Entry 5JH7 (X-ray diffraction, 2.25 A resolution); this record covers chains C and E of the 6 polymer chains in the assembly.

# Chain C
Protein: Tubulin alpha-1B chain
Organism: Bos taurus
UniProtKB: P81947 (TBA1B_BOVIN); numbering as in UniProt (aligned over 1-450)
Sequence (450 residues; each row starts with the number of its first residue):
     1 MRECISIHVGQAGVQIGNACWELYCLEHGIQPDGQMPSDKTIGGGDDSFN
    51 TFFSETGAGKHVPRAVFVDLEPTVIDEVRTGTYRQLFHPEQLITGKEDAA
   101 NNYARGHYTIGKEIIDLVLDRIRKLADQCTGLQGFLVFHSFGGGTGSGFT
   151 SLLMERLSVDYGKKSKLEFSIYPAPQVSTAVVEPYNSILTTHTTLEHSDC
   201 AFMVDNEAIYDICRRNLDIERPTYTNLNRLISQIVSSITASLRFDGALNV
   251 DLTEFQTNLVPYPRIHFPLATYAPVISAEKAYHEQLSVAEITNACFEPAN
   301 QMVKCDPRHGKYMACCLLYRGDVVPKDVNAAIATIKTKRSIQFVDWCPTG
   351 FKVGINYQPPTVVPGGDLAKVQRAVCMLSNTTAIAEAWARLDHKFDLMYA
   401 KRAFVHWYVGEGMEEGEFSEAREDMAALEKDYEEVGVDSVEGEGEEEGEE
Not modelled in the structure: 441-450
Metal / ion sites: Ca2+: Asp-39, Thr-41, Gly-44, Glu-55
Small-molecule neighbours:
  - 6K9 ((1S,3S,6S,9S,12S,14R,16R,18S,20R,21R,22S,26R,29S,31R,32S,33R,35R,36S)-20-[(2S)-3-amino-2-hydroxypropyl]-21-methoxy-14-methyl-8,15-dimethylidene-2,19,30,34,37,39,40,41-octaoxanonacyclo[24.9.2.1~3,32~.1~3,33~.1~6,9~.1~12,16~.0~18,22~.0~29,36~.0~31,35~]hentetracontan-24-one (non-preferred name)): Ala-247, Leu-248, Asn-249, Val-250, Glu-254, Asn-329, Ile-332, Phe-351, Lys-352, Val-353
  - GTP (guanosine-5'-triphosphate): Val-9, Gly-10, Gln-11, Ala-12, Gln-15, Ile-16, Asp-69, Asp-98, Ala-99, Ala-100, Asn-101, Ser-140, Gly-142, Gly-143, Gly-144, Thr-145, Gly-146, Ile-171, Pro-173, Val-177, Ser-178, Thr-179, Glu-183, Asn-206, Tyr-224, Leu-227, Asn-228, Ile-231

# Chain E
Protein: Stathmin-4
Organism: Rattus norvegicus
UniProtKB: P63043 (STMN4_RAT); residues 3-145 here correspond to UniProt positions 47-189 (UniProt number = residue number + 44)
Sequence (143 residues; each row starts with the number of its first residue):
     3 MADMEVIELNKCTSGQSFEVILKPPSFDGVPEFNASLPRRRDPSLEEIQK
    53 KLEAAEERRKYQEAELLKHLAEKREHEREVIQKAIEENNNFIKMAKEKLA
   103 QKMESNKENREAHLAAMLERLQEKDKHAEEVRKNKELKEEASR
Not modelled in the structure: 3-5, 29-43, 142-145
Differences from the reference sequence: conflict Met-3 (Ile47 in P63043), Ala-4 (Ser48 in P63043)
Metal / ion sites: Ca2+ near Asp-44 (its only coordinating residue here)
Swiss-Prot annotation at these positions:
  - modified residue: Ser-46 (Phosphoserine)

# Chain C / chain E interface
Contacting residue pairs (28):
  His-107(C) / Lys-104(E)
  His-107(C) / Met-105(E)
  Tyr-108(C) / Lys-104(E)
  Tyr-108(C) / Met-105(E)  hydrophobic
  Tyr-108(C) / Asn-108(E)
  Thr-109(C) / Arg-112(E)
  Leu-152(C) / Leu-101(E)  hydrophobic
  Glu-155(C) / Leu-101(E)
  Glu-155(C) / Lys-104(E)  salt bridge
  Arg-156(C) / Leu-101(E)
  Ser-158(C) / Phe-93(E)
  Ser-158(C) / Ile-94(E)
  Val-159(C) / Ile-94(E)
  Val-159(C) / Lys-98(E)
  Gly-162(C) / Ile-94(E)
  Lys-163(C) / Asn-90(E)
  Glu-196(C) / Phe-93(E)
  His-197(C) / Phe-93(E)
  His-197(C) / Ala-97(E)
  Val-409(C) / His-115(E)  hydrogen bond (backbone-side chain)
  Gly-410(C) / Arg-112(E)
  Glu-411(C) / Asn-108(E)  hydrogen bond (backbone-side chain)
  Glu-411(C) / Arg-112(E)  salt bridge
  Gly-412(C) / Asn-108(E)  hydrogen bond (backbone-side chain)
  Gly-412(C) / Asn-111(E)  hydrogen bond (backbone-side chain)
  Gly-412(C) / Arg-112(E)
  Met-413(C) / Asn-108(E)
  Glu-414(C) / Asn-111(E)  hydrogen bond
Other interface residues (no listed pair), chain C (19 interface residues in all): Thr-193
Other interface residues (no listed pair), chain E (14 interface residues in all): Lys-100, Ser-107

# Overview
Chain C and chain E form an interface of 19 and 14 residues respectively, with 5 hydrogen bonds and 2 salt
bridges. Among the polar pairs are Glu-155(C)/Lys-104(E), Glu-411(C)/Arg-112(E) and Val-409(C)/His-115(E).
Ligands of chain C: compound 6K9 and GTP.
Here chain C is Tubulin alpha-1B chain (Bos taurus) and chain E is Stathmin-4 (Rattus norvegicus). Entry 5JH7
(Tubulin-Eribulin complex) was determined by X-ray diffraction.
